PDB entry 6TDZ | electron microscopy, 3.14 A resolution | chains H and I of the 26 polymer chains in the assembly

== Chain H ==
Name: subunit delta
Source organism: Euglena gracilis
Sequence (176 residues; numbered 1 to 176; the number before each row is that of its first residue):
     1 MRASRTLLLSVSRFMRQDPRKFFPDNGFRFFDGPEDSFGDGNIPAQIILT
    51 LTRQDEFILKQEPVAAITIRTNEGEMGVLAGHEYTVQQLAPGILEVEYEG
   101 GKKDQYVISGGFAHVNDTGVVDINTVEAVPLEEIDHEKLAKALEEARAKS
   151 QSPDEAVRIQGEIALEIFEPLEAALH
Disordered / not traced: 1-16

== Chain I ==
Name: subunit epsilon
Source organism: Euglena gracilis
Sequence (76 residues; row label = number of the first residue in the row):
     1 MSWRDAGISYLRYLSIVTRCIHEVQKEGPLLTKNVRFSTIGWKSLYLDHG
    51 ATKEYTAIPAELEKIPENQVAQQHHA
Disordered / not traced: 1, 68-76

== Interface between chain H and chain I ==
Contacting residue pairs - 46 pairs, chain H then chain I:
  R53(H) with N34(I), hydrogen bond; F37(I)
  Q54(H) with F37(I), hydrogen bond (side chain-backbone)
  E56(H) with K33(I), salt bridge
  Q88(H) with Y10(I), hydrogen bond
  P91(H) with Y13(I); V17(I), hydrophobic
  I108(H) with I21(I)
  S109(H) with L14(I), hydrogen bond (side chain-backbone); V17(I); T18(I), hydrogen bond; I21(I)
  G110(H) with L14(I)
  G111(H) with Y10(I)
  V126(H) with L14(I), hydrophobic; T18(I)
  E127(H) with T18(I); H22(I), salt bridge; N34(I), hydrogen bond
  V129(H) with I21(I), hydrophobic; Q25(I); N34(I)
  E132(H) with K26(I), hydrogen bond (backbone-side chain)
  E133(H) with Q25(I); K26(I), hydrogen bond (backbone-backbone); L30(I)
  I134(H) with K26(I)
  D135(H) with V24(I); K26(I)
  K138(H) with E23(I); V24(I); Q25(I), hydrogen bond (side chain-backbone); E27(I), salt bridge
  I159(H) with I8(I), hydrophobic
  Q160(H) with I16(I); R19(I); E63(I)
  I163(H) with Y13(I), hydrophobic; V17(I), hydrophobic
  A164(H) with C20(I), hydrophobic
  E166(H) with Y13(I), hydrogen bond
  I167(H) with V17(I), hydrophobic; C20(I), hydrophobic; I21(I), hydrophobic
  F168(H) with C20(I), hydrophobic; V24(I), hydrophobic
Also at the interface, not in a pair above, chain H (31 interface residues in all): L89, V107, F112, L139, E155, A156, E162
Also at the interface, not in a pair above, chain I (26 interface residues in all): S2, W3, A6, L31, L62

== Summary ==
31 residues of chain H face 26 of chain I across their interface, with 10 hydrogen bonds and 3 salt bridges.
Among the polar pairs are E56(H)-K33(I), E127(H)-H22(I) and K138(H)-E27(I).
Chain H is subunit delta and chain I is subunit epsilon, both from Euglena gracilis; the structure, Cryo-EM
structure of Euglena gracilis mitochondrial ATP synthase, OSCP/F1/c-ring, rotational state 2, was determined
by electron microscopy, deposited together with 6TDU, 6TDV, 6TDW, 6TDX, 6TDY and 6TE0.
